8C8Q - chains A and H of the 13 polymer chains in the assembly; structure by electron microscopy, 3.36 A resolution.

== Chain A ==
Protein: Cytochrome c oxidase subunit 1
Source organism: Schizosaccharomyces pombe
Notes: EC 7.1.1.9
Reference sequence: P07657 (COX1_SCHPO); the construct has insertions or renumbered stretches relative to UniProt, so the offset changes along the chain: 1-399 = UniProt 1-399; 401-538 = UniProt 400-537
Chain sequence (538 residues; row label = number of the first residue in the row):
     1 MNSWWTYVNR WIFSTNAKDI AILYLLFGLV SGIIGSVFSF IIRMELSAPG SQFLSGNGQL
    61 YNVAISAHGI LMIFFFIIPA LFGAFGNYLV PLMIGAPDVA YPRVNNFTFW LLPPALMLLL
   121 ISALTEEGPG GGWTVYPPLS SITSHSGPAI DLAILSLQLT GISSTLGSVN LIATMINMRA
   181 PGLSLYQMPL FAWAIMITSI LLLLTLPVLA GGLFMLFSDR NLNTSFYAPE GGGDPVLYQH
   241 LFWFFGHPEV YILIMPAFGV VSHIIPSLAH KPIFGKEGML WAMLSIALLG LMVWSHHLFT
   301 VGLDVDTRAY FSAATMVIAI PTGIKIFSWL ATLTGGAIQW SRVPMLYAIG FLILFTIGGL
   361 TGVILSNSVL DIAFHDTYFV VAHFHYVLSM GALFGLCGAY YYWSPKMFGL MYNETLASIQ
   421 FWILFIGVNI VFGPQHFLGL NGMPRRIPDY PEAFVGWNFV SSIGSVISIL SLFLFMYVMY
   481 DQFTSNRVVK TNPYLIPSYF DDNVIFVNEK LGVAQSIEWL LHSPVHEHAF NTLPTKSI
Not modelled in the structure: 1
Sequence notes: insertion (400)
Ion coordination: Ca2+: Ala-48, Gly-50, Pro-448; heme a Fe site 1: His-68, His-385; Cu ion: His-247, His-296, His-297; Mg2+: Asp-376 (shared with 1 residue of chain B); heme a Fe site 2 near His-383 (its only coordinating residue here)
Small-molecule neighbours:
  - heme a (HEA), molecule 1: Leu-25, Leu-29, Ser-36, Ser-39, Ile-42, Arg-43, Leu-46, Tyr-61, Ile-65, His-68, Gly-69, Met-72, Ile-73, Phe-76, Ile-77, Gly-132, Trp-133, Tyr-378, Phe-384, His-385, Leu-388, Ser-389, Leu-393, Leu-396, Cys-397, Tyr-400, Leu-424, Val-428, Val-431, Phe-432, Gln-435, Arg-445, Arg-446, Ile-447, Ser-465, Ser-468, Leu-472, Phe-475
  - heme a (HEA), molecule 2: Trp-133, Trp-243, Val-250, Tyr-251, Ile-254, His-296, His-297, Thr-315, Ile-318, Ala-319, Thr-322, Gly-323, Phe-355, Thr-356, Gly-359, Leu-360, Gly-362, Val-363, Leu-365, Ser-366, Asp-371, His-375, Val-380, His-383, Phe-384, Val-387, Leu-388, Arg-445
UniProt features mapped onto this chain:
  - binding site (Ca(2+)): Glu-45, Ala-48, Gly-50, Pro-448
  - binding site (Fe(II)-heme a): His-68, His-385
  - binding site (Cu cation): His-247, His-296, His-297
  - binding site (O2): Tyr-251
  - binding site (Mg(2+)): His-375, Asp-376
  - binding site (heme a3): His-383
  - cross-link: His-247 to Tyr-251 (1'-histidyl-3'-tyrosine (His-Tyr))
From the paper describing this entry:
  - contacts within the chain: His-247/Tyr-251 (covalent link)

== Chain H ==
Protein: Cytochrome c oxidase polypeptide VIII, mitochondrial
Source organism: Schizosaccharomyces pombe
Reference sequence: Q9P4W1 (COX8_SCHPO); residue numbers follow UniProt; this construct covers 1-66
Chain sequence (66 residues; row label = number of the first residue in the row):
     1 MLRYSLQARS ALRGVRFSSS HSAPKPGSTI PFYINKKPLP TLLYFGTFGV IFSIPFIVVK
    61 YHNRNL
Not modelled in the structure: 1-21

== Chain A / chain H interface ==
Pairs across the interface (37; chain A residue first):
  Tyr-7(A) / Phe-32(H)
  Arg-10(A) / Ile-30(H)
  Trp-11(A) / Phe-32(H)
  Ile-22(A) / Ile-30(H)
  Leu-23(A) / Phe-32(H)  hydrophobic
  Leu-26(A) / Phe-32(H)  hydrophobic
  Val-30(A) / Ile-51(H)
  Ile-33(A) / Phe-48(H)  hydrophobic
  Ile-33(A) / Ile-51(H)  hydrophobic
  Ile-34(A) / Ile-51(H)  hydrophobic
  Ile-34(A) / Pro-55(H)  hydrophobic
  Val-37(A) / Phe-52(H)  hydrophobic
  Val-37(A) / Pro-55(H)  hydrophobic
  Val-37(A) / Phe-56(H)  hydrophobic
  Ser-55(A) / Asn-63(H)
  Asn-57(A) / Asn-63(H)  hydrogen bond
  Ala-123(A) / His-62(H)  hydrogen bond (backbone-side chain)
  Leu-124(A) / Tyr-61(H)
  Thr-125(A) / His-62(H)
  Glu-126(A) / His-62(H)
  Glu-127(A) / His-62(H)
  Met-407(A) / Ile-30(H)
  Phe-408(A) / Ser-28(H)
  Leu-410(A) / Ser-28(H)
  Phe-473(A) / Phe-48(H)  hydrophobic
  Phe-473(A) / Phe-52(H)  hydrophobic
  Met-476(A) / Tyr-44(H)
  Met-476(A) / Phe-48(H)  hydrophobic
  Tyr-480(A) / Thr-41(H)  hydrogen bond
  Tyr-480(A) / Tyr-44(H)  hydrophobic
  Phe-483(A) / Tyr-33(H)
  Thr-484(A) / Asn-35(H)
  Thr-484(A) / Lys-37(H)  hydrogen bond (backbone-side chain)
  Pro-524(A) / Pro-26(H)
  Pro-524(A) / Ser-28(H)
  His-526(A) / Pro-24(H)
  His-526(A) / Pro-26(H)
Other interface residues (no listed pair), chain A (37 interface residues in all): Phe-38, Phe-40, Ile-41, Leu-54, Leu-60, Gly-409, Tyr-477, Met-479, His-522, Val-525
Other interface residues (no listed pair), chain H (26 interface residues in all): Lys-25, Thr-29, Pro-31, Lys-36, Phe-45, Val-58, Val-59, Leu-66

== In short ==
37 residues of chain A and 26 residues of chain H are in contact, with 4 hydrogen bonds. Among the polar pairs
are Asn-57(A)/Asn-63(H), Ala-123(A)/His-62(H) and Tyr-480(A)/Thr-41(H). Ligands of chain A: heme a. From the
paper: contacts within the chain involving His-247(A) and Tyr-251(A).
Here chain A is Cytochrome c oxidase subunit 1 and chain H is Cytochrome c oxidase polypeptide VIII,
mitochondrial, both from Schizosaccharomyces pombe. Entry 8C8Q (Cytochrome c oxidase from Schizosaccharomyces
pombe) was determined by electron microscopy.
